PDB entry 3TII | X-ray diffraction, 2.50 A resolution | chain A

Chain A:
Name: Ttl protein
Organism: Xenopus (Silurana) tropicalis
UniProt: A9ULH4 (A9ULH4_XENTR); residues 2-377 here = UniProt positions 2-377
Amino-acid sequence (380 residues; row label = number of the first residue in the row; numbers below 1 keep their minus sign (Gly-2 is residue -2)):
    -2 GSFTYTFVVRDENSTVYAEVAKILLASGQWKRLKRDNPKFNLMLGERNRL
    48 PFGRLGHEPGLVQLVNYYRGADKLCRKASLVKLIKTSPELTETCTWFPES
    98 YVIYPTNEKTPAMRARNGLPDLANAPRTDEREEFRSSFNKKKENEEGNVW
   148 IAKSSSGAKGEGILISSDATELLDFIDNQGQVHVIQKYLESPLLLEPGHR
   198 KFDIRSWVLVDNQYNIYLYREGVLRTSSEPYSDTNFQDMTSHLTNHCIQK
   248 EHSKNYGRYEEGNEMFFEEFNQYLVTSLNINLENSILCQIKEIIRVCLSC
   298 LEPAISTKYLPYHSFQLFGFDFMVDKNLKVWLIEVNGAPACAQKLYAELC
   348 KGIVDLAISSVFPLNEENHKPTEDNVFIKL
Disordered / not traced: 88-89, 104-125, 154-158, 229-259, 363-371
Sequence notes: expression tag (-2 to 1)
Bound ions: Mg2+ site 1: Tyr14, Asn63; Mg2+ site 2 near Tyr309 (its only coordinating residue here)
Ligand contacts: AMP-PNP (ANP; phosphoaminophosphonic acid-adenylate ester): Lys74, Pro95, Ile148, Lys150, Ile160, Gln183, Lys184, Tyr185, Leu186, Lys198, Asp200, Arg222, Met320, Ile330, Glu331
What the authors report for this chain:
  - binding site for AMP-PNP: Lys74, Ile148, Lys150, Lys184, Tyr185, Lys198, Met320
  - Mg2+ coordination: Glu331
  - catalytic residues: Glu331
  - mutagenesis - Y185A, K198A/D200A: abolished catalytic activity on alpha-tail peptide substrate
  - mutagenesis - Y253A/R255A/Y256A/E257A: abolished catalytic activity
  - post-translational modification sites: Ser76 (proposed by the authors, not directly observed)
  - mutagenesis - R44A/R46A: decreased catalytic activity on alpha-tail peptide
  - mutagenesis - R44A/R46A, R66E (90% reduction), K70A/R73A, R73E, Y253A/R255A/Y256A/E257A: decreased catalytic activity on tubulin
  - mutagenesis - R29A/K31A/R32A, R46E, H54E: decreased catalytic activity
  - mutagenesis - R29A/K31A/R32A, E331Q: unchanged binding to tubulin
  - mutagenesis - R66E: unchanged catalytic activity on alpha-tail peptide
  - mutagenesis - E331Q: abolished catalytic activity on tubulin
  - mutagenesis - K70A/R73A, R73E: decreased catalytic activity on alpha-tubulin peptide

In short:
Ligands of chain A: AMP-PNP. The Mg2+ site 1 is built by Tyr14 and Asn63. The paper reports the catalytic
residue Glu331; R44A/R46A, R66E and K70A/R73A, among others, reduce catalytic activity on tubulin; 11
substitutions were tested in all.
Chain A is Ttl protein (Xenopus (Silurana) tropicalis); the structure, Tubulin tyrosine ligase, was determined
by X-ray diffraction (same publication as 3TIG and 3TIN).
